7YNB - chains A and C of the 3 polymer chains in the assembly; structure by electron microscopy, 3.46 A resolution.

# Chain A
Molecule: CRISPR-associated RAMP family protein
Source organism: Desulfonema ishimotonii
UniProt: A0A401FT36 (A0A401FT36_9DELT); residues 1-1601 here = UniProt positions 1-1601
Chain sequence (1601 residues; each row starts with the number of its first residue):
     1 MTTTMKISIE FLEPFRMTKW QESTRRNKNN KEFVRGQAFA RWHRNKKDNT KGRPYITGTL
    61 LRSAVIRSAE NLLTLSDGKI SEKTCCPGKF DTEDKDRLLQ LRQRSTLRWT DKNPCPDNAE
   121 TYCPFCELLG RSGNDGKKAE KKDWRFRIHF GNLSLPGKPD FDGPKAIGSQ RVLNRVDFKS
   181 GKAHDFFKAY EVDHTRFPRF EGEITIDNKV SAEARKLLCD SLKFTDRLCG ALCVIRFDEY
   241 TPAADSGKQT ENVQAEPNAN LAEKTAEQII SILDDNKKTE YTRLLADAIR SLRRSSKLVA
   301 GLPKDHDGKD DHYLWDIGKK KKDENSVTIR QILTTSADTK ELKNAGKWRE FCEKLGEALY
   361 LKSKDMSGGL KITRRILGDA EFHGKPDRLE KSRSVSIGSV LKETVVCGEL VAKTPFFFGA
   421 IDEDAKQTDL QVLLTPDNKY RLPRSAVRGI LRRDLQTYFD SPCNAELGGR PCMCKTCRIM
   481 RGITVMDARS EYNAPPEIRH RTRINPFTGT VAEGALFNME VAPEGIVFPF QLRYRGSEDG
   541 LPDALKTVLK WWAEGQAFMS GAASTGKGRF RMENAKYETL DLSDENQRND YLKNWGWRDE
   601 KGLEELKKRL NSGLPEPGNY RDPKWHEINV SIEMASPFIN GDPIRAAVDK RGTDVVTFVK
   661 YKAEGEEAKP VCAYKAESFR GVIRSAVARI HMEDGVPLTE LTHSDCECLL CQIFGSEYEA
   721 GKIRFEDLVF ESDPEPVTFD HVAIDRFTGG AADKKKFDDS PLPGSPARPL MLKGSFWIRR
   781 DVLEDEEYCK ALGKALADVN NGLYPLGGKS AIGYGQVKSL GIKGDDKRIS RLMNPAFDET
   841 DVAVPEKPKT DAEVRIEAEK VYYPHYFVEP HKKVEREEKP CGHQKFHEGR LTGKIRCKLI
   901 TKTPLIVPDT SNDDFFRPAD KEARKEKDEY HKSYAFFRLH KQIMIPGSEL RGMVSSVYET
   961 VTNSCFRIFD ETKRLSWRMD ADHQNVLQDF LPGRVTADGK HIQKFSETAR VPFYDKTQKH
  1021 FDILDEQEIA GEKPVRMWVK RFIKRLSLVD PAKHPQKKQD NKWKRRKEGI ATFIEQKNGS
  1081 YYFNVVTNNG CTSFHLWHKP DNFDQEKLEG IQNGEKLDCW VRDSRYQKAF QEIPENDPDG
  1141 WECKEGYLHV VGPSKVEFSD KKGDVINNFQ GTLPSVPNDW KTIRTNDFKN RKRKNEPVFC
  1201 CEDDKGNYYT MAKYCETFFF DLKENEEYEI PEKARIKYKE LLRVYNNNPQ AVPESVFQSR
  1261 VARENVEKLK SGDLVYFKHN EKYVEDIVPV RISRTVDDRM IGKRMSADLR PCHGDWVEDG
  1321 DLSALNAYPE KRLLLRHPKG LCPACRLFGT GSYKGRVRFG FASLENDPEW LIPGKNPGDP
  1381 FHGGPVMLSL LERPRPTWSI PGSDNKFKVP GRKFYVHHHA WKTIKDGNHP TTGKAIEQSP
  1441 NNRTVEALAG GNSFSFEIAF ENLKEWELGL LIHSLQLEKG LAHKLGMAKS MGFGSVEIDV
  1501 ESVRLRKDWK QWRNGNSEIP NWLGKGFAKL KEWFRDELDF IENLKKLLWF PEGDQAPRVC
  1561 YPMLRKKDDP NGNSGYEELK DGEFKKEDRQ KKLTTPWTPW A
Not modelled in the structure: 132-144, 239-259, 367-378, 1317-1335

# Chain C
Molecule: Target RNA-2
Source organism: Desulfonema ishimotonii
Sequence (47 nucleotides; each row starts with the number of its first residue; note: 1 number in that range is skipped by the numbering (no residue carries it; nothing is unmodelled there); numbers below 1 keep their minus sign (A-10 is residue -10)):
   -10 AGCUCGUUAG
     1 UAACGAUGUU GUUCAAGUUC CUGUUCCGUG ACAUCAA
Not modelled in the structure: -10 to -4, 26-37

# Chain A / chain C interface
Contacting residue pairs - 65 pairs, chain A then chain C:
  Lys182(A) - G23(C)  base contact
  Lys182(A) - U24(C)  sugar contact
  Ala183(A) - U24(C)  base contact
  His184(A) - U24(C)  hydrogen bond to the sugar
  His184(A) - U25(C)  phosphate contact
  Asp185(A) - U24(C)  sugar contact
  Tyr281(A) - A15(C)  hydrogen bond to the phosphate
  Arg283(A) - U19(C)  sugar contact
  Arg283(A) - C20(C)  salt bridge to the phosphate
  His306(A) - U13(C)  sugar contact
  Tyr360(A) - C20(C)  phosphate contact
  Lys364(A) - C20(C)  salt bridge to the phosphate
  Ala380(A) - U25(C)  base contact
  Asp429(A) - C20(C)  base contact
  Val511(A) - G17(C)  base contact
  Val511(A) - U18(C)  base contact
  Ala512(A) - U18(C)  sugar contact
  Glu513(A) - U18(C)  sugar contact
  Gly514(A) - U18(C)  hydrogen bond to the sugar
  Gly514(A) - U19(C)  phosphate contact
  Gly514(A) - C20(C)  hydrogen bond to the sugar
  Ala515(A) - U18(C)  hydrogen bond to the sugar
  Leu516(A) - U18(C)  base contact
  Leu516(A) - U19(C)  hydrogen bond to the sugar
  Leu516(A) - C20(C)  sugar contact
  Phe517(A) - C20(C)  base contact
  Asp654(A) - C14(C)  base contact
  Glu717(A) - U22(C)  hydrogen bond to the sugar
  Ala751(A) - G11(C)  base contact
  Ala752(A) - U12(C)  sugar contact
  Asp753(A) - U12(C)  sugar contact
  Lys754(A) - U12(C)  hydrogen bond to the sugar
  Lys754(A) - C14(C)  hydrogen bond to the sugar
  Lys754(A) - A15(C)  sugar contact
  Lys755(A) - U12(C)  sugar contact
  Lys755(A) - C14(C)  base contact
  Lys756(A) - U12(C)  base contact
  Lys756(A) - U13(C)  hydrogen bond to the sugar
  Lys756(A) - C14(C)  sugar contact
  Phe757(A) - C14(C)  base contact
  Ala981(A) - A3(C)  hydrogen bond to the sugar
  Asp982(A) - A3(C)  base contact
  His983(A) - U1(C)  salt bridge to the phosphate
  His983(A) - A2(C)  phosphate contact
  His983(A) - A3(C)  base contact
  Arg1041(A) - A-2(C)  salt bridge to the phosphate
  Phe1042(A) - A-2(C)  base contact
  Arg1125(A) - G-1(C)  base contact
  Glu1157(A) - G5(C)  sugar contact
  Glu1157(A) - A6(C)  sugar contact
  Phe1158(A) - A6(C)  sugar contact
  Ser1159(A) - U7(C)  sugar contact
  Ser1159(A) - G8(C)  phosphate contact
  Asp1160(A) - G8(C)  hydrogen bond to the phosphate
  Pro1249(A) - U9(C)  sugar contact
  Gln1250(A) - G8(C)  hydrogen bond to the base
  Gln1250(A) - U9(C)  sugar contact
  Leu1390(A) - U9(C)  base contact
  Glu1392(A) - U9(C)  base contact
  Glu1392(A) - U10(C)  base contact
  Asn1441(A) - U10(C)  hydrogen bond to the phosphate
  Arg1443(A) - U10(C)  base contact
  Arg1443(A) - G11(C)  base contact
  Leu1564(A) - G8(C)  base contact
  Arg1565(A) - U7(C)  salt bridge to the phosphate
Other interface residues (no listed pair), chain A (57 interface residues in all): Phe186, Asp307, Tyr313, Glu381, Gln984, Leu987, Glu1007, Gln1127, Arg1393, Arg1395, Lys1567, Glu1577
Other interface residues (no listed pair), chain C (25 interface residues in all): C4

# Overview
57 residues of chain A face 25 of chain C across their interface, with 14 hydrogen bonds and 5 salt bridges.
Polar pairs include Gln1250(A)-G8(C), His184(A)-U24(C) and Gly514(A)-U18(C).
Here chain A is CRISPR-associated RAMP family protein and chain C is Target RNA-2, both from Desulfonema
ishimotonii. Entry 7YNB (Cryo-EM structure of Cas7-11-crRNA bound to target RNA-2) was determined by electron
microscopy together with 7YN9, 7YNA, 7YNC and 7YND from the same study.
